Entry 4LVS (X-ray diffraction, 2.00 A resolution); this record covers chains A and T of the 4 polymer chains in the assembly.

Chain A:
Protein: DNA polymerase beta
Organism: Homo sapiens
Notes: EC 2.7.7.7, 4.2.99.-
Reference sequence: P06746 (DPOLB_HUMAN); numbering as in UniProt (aligned over 1-335)
Chain sequence (335 residues; each row starts with the number of its first residue):
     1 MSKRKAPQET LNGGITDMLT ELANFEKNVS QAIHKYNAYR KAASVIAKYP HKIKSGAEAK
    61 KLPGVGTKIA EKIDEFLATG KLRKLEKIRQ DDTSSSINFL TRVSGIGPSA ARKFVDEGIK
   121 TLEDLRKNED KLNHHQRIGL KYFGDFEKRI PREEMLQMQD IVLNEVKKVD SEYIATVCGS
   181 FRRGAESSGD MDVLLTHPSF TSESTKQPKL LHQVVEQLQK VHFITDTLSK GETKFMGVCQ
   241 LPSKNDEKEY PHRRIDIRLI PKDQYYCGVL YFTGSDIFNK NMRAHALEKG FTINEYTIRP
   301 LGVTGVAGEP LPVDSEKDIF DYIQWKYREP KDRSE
Disordered / not traced: 1-9, 245-246
UniProt features mapped onto this chain:
  - region: Arg183 to Asp192 (DNA-binding)
  - active site: Lys72 (Nucleophile)
  - binding site (K(+)): Lys60, Leu62, Val65, Thr101, Val103, Ile106
  - binding site (Na(+)): Lys60, Leu62, Val65, Thr101, Val103, Ile106
  - binding site (dATP): Arg149, Ser180, Arg183, Gly189, Asp190
  - binding site (dCTP): Arg149, Ser180, Arg183, Gly189, Asp190
  - binding site (dGTP): Arg149, Ser180, Arg183, Gly189, Asp190, Asp192
  - binding site (dTTP): Arg149, Ser180, Arg183, Gly189, Asp190
  - binding site (Mg(2+)): Asp190, Asp192, Asp256
  - modified residue: Lys72 (N6-acetyllysine), Arg83 (Omega-N-methylarginine), Arg152 (Omega-N-methylarginine)
  - cross-link (Glycyl lysine isopeptide (Lys-Gly)): Lys41 (interchain with G-Cter in ubiquitin), Lys61 (interchain with G-Cter in ubiquitin), Lys81 (interchain with G-Cter in ubiquitin)
  - natural variant: Leu22 (L22P: Found in a gastric cancer sample; uncertain significance), Tyr39 (Y39C: Found in a gastric cancer sample; uncertain significance), Gly118 (G118V: Decreased DNA-directed DNA polymerase activity), Arg137 (R137Q: Decreased function in base-excision repair), Arg149 (R149I: Decreased DNA-directed DNA polymerase activity), Asp160 (D160N: Found in a gastric cancer sample; uncertain significance), Cys239 (C239R: Found in a gastric cancer sample; uncertain significance), Lys289 (K289M: Found in a colon cancer sample; uncertain significance), Asn294 (N294D: Found in a gastric cancer sample; uncertain significance), Glu295 (E295K: Found in a gastric cancer sample; uncertain significance)
  - mutagenesis: Phe25 (F25W: No effect on 5'-dRP lyase activity. Decreased ssDNA binding), His34 (H34G: Decreased 5'-dRP lyase activity. Decreased ssDNA binding), Lys35 (K35A: Decreased 5'-dRP lyase activity. Decreased ssDNA binding. Loss of 5'-dRP lyase activity; when associated with A-68 and A-72. Decreased ssDNA binding; when associated with A-68 and A-72 ...), Tyr39 (Y39F: No effect on 5'-dRP lyase activity; Y39Q: Abolishes DNA polymerase and 5'-dRP lyase activity), Lys41 (K41R: Abolishes ubiquitination; when associated with R-61 and R-81), Lys60 (K60A: Decreased 5'-dRP lyase activity. Decreased ssDNA binding), Lys61 (K61R: Abolishes ubiquitination; when associated with R-41 and R-81), Lys68 (K68A: No effect on 5'-dRP lyase activity. Decreased ssDNA binding. Loss of 5'-dRP lyase activity; when associated with A-35 and A-72. Decreased ssDNA binding; when associated with A-35 and A-72 ...), Glu71 (E71Q: No effect on 5'-dRP lyase activity. No effect on structure shown by circular dichroism. No effect on ssDNA binding), Lys72 (K72A: Severely reduced 5'-dRP lyase activity. Does not affect ssDNA binding. Loss of 5'-dRP lyase activity; when associated with A-35 and A-68. Decreased ssDNA binding ...), Glu75 (E75A: Slightly decreased 5'-dRP lyase activity. Decreased ssDNA binding. No effect on structure shown by circular dichroism), Lys81 (K81R: Abolishes ubiquitination; when associated with R-41 and R-61), 5 further mutagenesis entries in UniProt
Metal / ion sites: Na+ site 1: Lys60, Leu62, Val65 (shared with 1 residue of chain D); Na+ site 2: Thr101, Val103, Ile106 (shared with 1 residue of chain P); Mn2+ site 1 near Asp124 (its only coordinating residue here); Mn2+ site 2: Asp190, Asp192, Asp256 (together with 2'-deoxyadenosine 5'-triphosphate); Mn2+ site 3: Asp190, Asp192 (together with 2'-deoxyadenosine 5'-triphosphate)
Residues lining bound ligands: 2'-deoxyadenosine 5'-triphosphate (DTP): Arg149, Gly179, Ser180, Arg183, Ser188, Gly189, Asp190, Asp192, Asp256, Tyr271, Phe272, Thr273, Gly274, Ser275, Asp276, Asn279

Chain T:
Molecule: 16-nt DNA strand
Sequence (16 nucleotides; numbered 1 to 16; the number before each row is that of its first residue):
     1 CCGACGGCGC ATCAGC

How chain A and chain T interact:
Pairs across the interface (15; chain A residue first):
  His34(A) - DC5(T)  stacking on the base
  His134(A) - DT12(T)  phosphate contact
  Leu228(A) - DA11(T)  sugar contact
  Ser229(A) - DC10(T)  phosphate contact
  Ser229(A) - DA11(T)  phosphate contact
  Lys230(A) - DC10(T)  hydrogen bond to the phosphate
  Lys230(A) - DA11(T)  hydrogen bond to the phosphate
  Gly231(A) - DC10(T)  phosphate contact
  Glu232(A) - DC10(T)  hydrogen bond to the phosphate
  Thr233(A) - DG9(T)  hydrogen bond to the phosphate
  Thr233(A) - DC10(T)  hydrogen bond to the phosphate
  Lys234(A) - DG9(T)  hydrogen bond to the base
  Lys234(A) - DC10(T)  hydrogen bond to the phosphate
  Tyr271(A) - DG6(T)  hydrogen bond to the base
  Arg283(A) - DG6(T)  salt bridge to the phosphate
Other interface residues (no listed pair), chain A (14 interface residues in all): Asn133, Lys280, Glu295
Other interface residues (no listed pair), chain T (7 interface residues in all): DC8

Summary:
14 residues of chain A face 7 of chain T across their interface; the contacts include 8 hydrogen bonds, 1 salt
bridge and 1 aromatic stacking contact. Among the polar pairs are Lys234(A)-DG9(T), Tyr271(A)-DG6(T) and
Lys230(A)-DC10(T). Ligands of chain A: 2'-deoxyadenosine 5'-triphosphate.
Here chain A is DNA polymerase beta (Homo sapiens) and chain T is a 16-nt DNA strand. Entry 4LVS (DNA
polymerase beta mismatched substrate complex with Mn2+, 2.5 min) was determined by X-ray diffraction together
with 4KLD, 4KLE, 4KLF, 4KLG, 4KLH, 4KLI and 8 further entries from the same study.
